Entry 7D06 (electron microscopy, 3.10 A resolution); this record covers chains D and I of the 12 polymer chains in the assembly.

== Chain D ==
Name: Intermembrane phospholipid transport system permease protein MlaE
Source organism: Acinetobacter baumannii
UniProt: V5V9F4 (V5V9F4_ACIBA); numbering as in UniProt (aligned over 1-258)
Sequence (258 residues; each row starts with the number of its first residue):
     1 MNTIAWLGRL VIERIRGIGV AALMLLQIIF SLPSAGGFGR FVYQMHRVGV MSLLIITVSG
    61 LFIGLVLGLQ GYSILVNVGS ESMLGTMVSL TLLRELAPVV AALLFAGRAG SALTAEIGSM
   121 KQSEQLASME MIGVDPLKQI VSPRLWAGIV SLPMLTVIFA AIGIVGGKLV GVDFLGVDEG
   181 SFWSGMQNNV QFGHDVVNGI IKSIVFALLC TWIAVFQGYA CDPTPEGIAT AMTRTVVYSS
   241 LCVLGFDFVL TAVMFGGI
Unresolved in the structure: 257-258

== Chain I ==
Name: MCE family protein
Source organism: Acinetobacter baumannii
UniProt: V5V921 (V5V921_ACIBA); residue numbers follow UniProt; this construct covers 1-226
Sequence (226 residues; numbered 1 to 226; the number before each row is that of its first residue):
     1 MKSRTSELAV GIFVIIFGIA LFFLAMKVSG LVGTNLSDGY TMKAQFDNVN GLKPRAKVTM
    61 SGVTIGRVDS ITLDPVTRLA TVTFDLDGKL TSFNAEQLKE VQKNALDELR YSSDYTQATP
   121 AQQKTMEQQL ISNMNSITSI DEDAYIMVAT NGLLGEKYLK IVPGGGLNYL KRGDTISNTQ
   181 GTMDLEDLIS KFITGGGAGK VAAGSSSAEE KAPASTDSSA QPSFVE
Unresolved in the structure: 1-2, 194-226

== Interface between chain D and chain I ==
Residue-residue contacts (15):
  G79(D) with L154(I)
  S80(D) with L154(I)
  S82(D) with E156(I), hydrogen bond
  V165(D) with V28(I), hydrophobic; S29(I)
  K168(D) with V28(I)
  D178(D) with K57(I); R67(I), salt bridge
  E179(D) with R55(I), salt bridge
  G180(D) with R55(I); R67(I)
  S181(D) with E156(I)
  W183(D) with R55(I)
  S184(D) with P54(I)
  N188(D) with K53(I), hydrogen bond
Interface residues without a listed pair, chain D (15 interface residues in all): V78, L169, D173
Interface residues without a listed pair, chain I (11 interface residues in all): A25, T34

== Overview ==
The interface between chain D and chain I involves 15 residues on one side and 11 on the other; the contacts
include 2 hydrogen bonds and 2 salt bridges. Polar pairs include D178(D)-R67(I), E179(D)-R55(I) and
S82(D)-E156(I).
Here chain D is Intermembrane phospholipid transport system permease protein MlaE and chain I is MCE family
protein, both from Acinetobacter baumannii. Entry 7D06 (Cryo EM structure of the nucleotide free Acinetobacter
MlaFEDB complex) was determined by electron microscopy, deposited together with 7D08, 7D09 and 7D0A.
